Entry 7M5B (X-ray diffraction, 1.85 A resolution); this record covers chains A and B.

# Chain A
Name: Bcl-2 homologous antagonist/killer
From: Homo sapiens
UniProtKB: Q16611 (BAK_HUMAN); residues 21-186 here = UniProt positions 21-186
Chain sequence (166 residues; each row starts with the number of its first residue):
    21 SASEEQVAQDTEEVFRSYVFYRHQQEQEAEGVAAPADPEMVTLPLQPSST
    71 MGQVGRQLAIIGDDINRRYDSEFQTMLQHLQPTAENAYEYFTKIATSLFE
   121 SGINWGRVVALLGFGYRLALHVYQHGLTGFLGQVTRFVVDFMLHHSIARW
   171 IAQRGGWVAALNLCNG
Not modelled in the structure: 50-54, 63-65, 186
Construct notes: conflict S166 (Cys in Q16611), C184 (Gly in Q16611)
Bound ions: Cu ion: E92 (shared with H89(B) of chain B; 1 residue of chain C; 1 residue of chain D)
UniProt features mapped onto this chain:
  - motif: V74 to R88 (BH3), S117 to Y136 (BH1)
  - binding site (Zn(2+)): D160, H164
  - mutagenesis: H164 (H164A: Strongly reduced zinc binding and homodimerization)
From the paper describing this entry:
  - contacts within the chain: R42-N86 (hydrogen bond)
  - mutagenesis - I81A, D83A: decreased stability
  - mutagenesis - L78A, F93A: increased stability
  - mutagenesis - I81A, D83A: decreased signaling
  - mutagenesis - I81R: abolished signaling
  - mutagenesis - V74A: unchanged signaling

# Chain B
Name: BH3-interacting domain death agonist p15
UniProtKB: P55957 (BID_HUMAN); numbering as in UniProt (aligned over 80-100)
Chain sequence (25 residues; numbered 80 to 104; the number before each row is that of its first residue):
    80 EDIIRNIARHLAQMGDSMDRSWGGC
Construct notes: conflict M93 (Val in P55957); expression tag (101-104)
Bound ions: Cu ion: H89 (shared with E92(A) of chain A; 1 residue of chain C; 1 residue of chain D)

# How chain A and chain B interact
Inter-chain disulfides: C184(A)-C104(B)
Residue-residue contacts - 56 pairs, chain A then chain B:
  I81(A) - W101(B)  hydrogen bond (backbone-side chain)
  I85(A) - M93(B)  hydrophobic
  I85(A) - S96(B)
  I85(A) - M97(B)  hydrophobic
  I85(A) - S100(B)
  N86(A) - M93(B)
  Y89(A) - H89(B)
  Y89(A) - Q92(B)
  Y89(A) - M93(B)
  E92(A) - H89(B)  salt bridge
  F93(A) - H89(B)
  F93(A) - L90(B)  hydrophobic
  F93(A) - M93(B)  hydrophobic
  M96(A) - I82(B)
  M96(A) - N85(B)
  M96(A) - I86(B)  hydrophobic
  M96(A) - H89(B)
  H99(A) - I82(B)
  L100(A) - I82(B)  hydrophobic
  L100(A) - I86(B)  hydrophobic
  K113(A) - I83(B)
  I114(A) - I83(B)  hydrophobic
  I114(A) - I86(B)  hydrophobic
  I114(A) - A87(B)
  I114(A) - L90(B)  hydrophobic
  S117(A) - A87(B)
  L118(A) - A87(B)
  L118(A) - L90(B)
  L118(A) - A91(B)
  N124(A) - D95(B)  hydrogen bond
  N124(A) - D98(B)
  W125(A) - D98(B)  hydrogen bond (backbone-side chain)
  W125(A) - W101(B)
  G126(A) - G94(B)
  G126(A) - M97(B)
  G126(A) - D98(B)  hydrogen bond (backbone-side chain)
  G126(A) - W101(B)
  R127(A) - A91(B)
  R127(A) - G94(B)
  R127(A) - D95(B)  salt bridge
  V129(A) - W101(B)  hydrophobic
  A130(A) - L90(B)
  A130(A) - M97(B)
  F134(A) - I86(B)  hydrophobic
  F134(A) - L90(B)  hydrophobic
  L181(A) - C104(B)  hydrogen bond (backbone-side chain)
  N182(A) - G102(B)
  N182(A) - G103(B)
  N182(A) - C104(B)  hydrogen bond (side chain-backbone)
  L183(A) - G102(B)
  L183(A) - C104(B)  hydrogen bond (backbone-side chain)
  C184(A) - W101(B)
  C184(A) - G102(B)  hydrogen bond (backbone-backbone)
  C184(A) - C104(B)  disulfide
  N185(A) - S100(B)
  N185(A) - W101(B)
Also at the interface, not in a pair above, chain A (29 interface residues in all): Q77, G82, R88, Y110

# Summary
29 residues of chain A face 20 of chain B across their interface; the contacts include 1 disulfide bond, 8
hydrogen bonds and 2 salt bridges. Polar pairs include E92(A)-H89(B), R127(A)-D95(B) and I81(A)-W101(B). From
the paper: I81A and D83A of chain A reduce stability; contacts within the chain involving R42(A) and N86(A); 6
substitutions were tested in all.
Here chain A is Bcl-2 homologous antagonist/killer (Homo sapiens) and chain B is BH3-interacting domain death
agonist p15. Entry 7M5B (Crystal Structure of human BAK in complex with M3W5_BID) was determined by X-ray
diffraction (same publication as 7M5A and 7M5C).
